PDB entry 4UE9 | X-ray diffraction, 2.15 A resolution | chains A and B

== Chain A ==
Name: Eukaryotic translation initiation factor 4E
Source organism: Drosophila melanogaster
UniProt: P48598 (IF4E_DROME); residues 69-248 here correspond to UniProt positions 80-259 (UniProt number = residue number + 11)
Sequence (184 residues; each row starts with the number of its first residue):
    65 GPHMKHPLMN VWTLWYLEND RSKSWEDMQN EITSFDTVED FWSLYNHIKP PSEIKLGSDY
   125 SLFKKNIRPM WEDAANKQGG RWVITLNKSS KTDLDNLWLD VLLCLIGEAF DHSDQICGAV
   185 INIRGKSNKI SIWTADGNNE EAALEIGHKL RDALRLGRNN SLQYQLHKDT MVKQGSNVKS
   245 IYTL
Disordered / not traced: 65-68, 86-87, 237-240
Sequence notes: expression tag (65-68)
Swiss-Prot annotation at these positions:
  - binding site (mRNA): Trp89, Glu90, Trp135, Glu136, Arg188 to Lys193

== Chain B ==
Name: Eukaryotic translation initiation factor 4E transporter
Source organism: Drosophila melanogaster
UniProt: Q8IH18 (Q8IH18_DROME); numbering as in UniProt (aligned over 9-44)
Sequence (40 residues; numbered 5 to 44; the number before each row is that of its first residue):
     5 GPHMRYSKVD LLALRYEGKS RQRPQCSTRL ELQTLGFWKI
Disordered / not traced: 5, 26-28
Sequence notes: expression tag (5-8)
Swiss-Prot annotation at these positions:
  - motif: Tyr10 to Leu16 (YXXXXLphi motif)

== How chain A and chain B interact ==
Residue-residue contacts (54):
  Lys69(A) with Lys23(B)
  His70(A) with Tyr10(B); Leu18(B)
  Pro71(A) with Met8(B); Tyr10(B), hydrogen bond (backbone-side chain)
  Met73(A) with His7(B); Met8(B)
  Tyr80(A) with Phe41(B), hydrophobic
  Glu82(A) with Gly40(B), hydrogen bond (side chain-backbone)
  Asn94(A) with Leu39(B)
  Ile96(A) with Arg33(B); Phe41(B), hydrophobic
  Thr97(A) with Arg33(B)
  Val102(A) with Leu15(B), hydrophobic; Leu18(B), hydrophobic
  Glu103(A) with Ser24(B)
  Trp106(A) with Leu15(B), hydrogen bond (side chain-backbone); Leu16(B), hydrophobic; Leu18(B); Arg19(B); Ser24(B)
  Ser107(A) with Lys23(B); Ser24(B), hydrogen bond (backbone-backbone); Gln29(B), hydrogen bond (side chain-backbone); Cys30(B), hydrogen bond (side chain-backbone); Ser31(B), hydrogen bond (side chain-backbone)
  Tyr109(A) with Arg19(B)
  Asn110(A) with Arg19(B); Ser24(B), hydrogen bond (side chain-backbone); Lys43(B), hydrogen bond (backbone-side chain)
  His111(A) with Arg25(B); Gln29(B); Cys30(B); Trp42(B); Lys43(B), hydrogen bond (backbone-backbone)
  Ile112(A) with Phe41(B); Lys43(B)
  Lys113(A) with Gly40(B), hydrogen bond (side chain-backbone); Phe41(B), hydrogen bond (backbone-backbone); Trp42(B)
  Tyr124(A) with Phe41(B)
  Asp164(A) with Lys12(B), salt bridge
  Leu167(A) with Lys12(B); Leu15(B); Leu16(B), hydrophobic
  Gly171(A) with Arg9(B); Tyr10(B), hydrogen bond (backbone-backbone); Leu15(B)
  Glu172(A) with Met8(B); Arg9(B), hydrogen bond (backbone-side chain)
  Ala173(A) with Arg9(B), hydrogen bond (backbone-side chain)
  Phe174(A) with Arg9(B)
  Asp175(A) with Arg9(B), salt bridge
  Ser177(A) with His7(B)
Interface residues without a listed pair, chain A (31 interface residues in all): Leu72, Leu108, Leu163, Ile170
Interface residues without a listed pair, chain B (24 interface residues in all): Pro6, Glu21, Gln37

== Summary ==
31 residues of chain A face 24 of chain B across their interface, with 15 hydrogen bonds and 2 salt bridges.
Among the polar pairs are Asp164(A)-Lys12(B), Asp175(A)-Arg9(B) and Pro71(A)-Tyr10(B). UniProt lists 10
mRNA-binding residues on chain A.
Here chain A is Eukaryotic translation initiation factor 4E and chain B is Eukaryotic translation initiation
factor 4E transporter, both from Drosophila melanogaster. Entry 4UE9 (Complex of D. melanogaster eIF4E with
the 4E-binding protein 4E-T) was determined by X-ray diffraction, deposited together with 4UE8, 4UEA, 4UEC and
4UED.
